PDB entry 3UL9 | X-ray diffraction, 2.45 A resolution | chain A

== Chain A ==
Name: Toll-like receptor 4, Variable lymphocyte receptor B
Source organism: Homo sapiens
UniProt: chimeric construct of O00206, Q4G1L2: residues 28-228 from O00206 (TLR4_HUMAN) positions 28-228 (same numbers); residues 229-302 from Q4G1L2 positions 126-199 (UniProt number = residue number - 103)
Amino-acid sequence (278 residues; numbered 26 to 303; the number before each row is that of its first residue):
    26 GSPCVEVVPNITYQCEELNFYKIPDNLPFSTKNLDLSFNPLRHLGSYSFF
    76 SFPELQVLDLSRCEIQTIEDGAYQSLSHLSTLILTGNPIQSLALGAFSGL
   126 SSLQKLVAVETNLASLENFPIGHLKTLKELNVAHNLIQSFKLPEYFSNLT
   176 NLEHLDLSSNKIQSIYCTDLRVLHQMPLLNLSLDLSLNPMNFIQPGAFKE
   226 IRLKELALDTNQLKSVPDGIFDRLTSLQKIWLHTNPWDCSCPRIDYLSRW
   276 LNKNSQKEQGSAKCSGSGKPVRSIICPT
Unresolved in the structure: 26-27
Sequence notes: engineered mutation E41 (Met in O00206); expression tag (303)
Disulfides: C29-C40, C264-C289, C266-C301
Glycans and other covalent adducts: N-acetylglucosamine (NAG) linked to N35, N173
Swiss-Prot annotation at these positions:
  - glycosylation (N-linked (GlcNAc...) asparagine): N35, N173, N205

== Summary ==
Covalently linked N-acetylglucosamine: at N35 and N173.
Chain A is Toll-like receptor 4, Variable lymphocyte receptor B (Homo sapiens); the structure, structure of
the TV3 mutant M41E, was determined by X-ray diffraction, deposited together with 3UL7, 3UL8 and 3ULA.
